9EV4 - chain A; structure by X-ray diffraction, 1.47 A resolution.

Chain A:
Name: Thiamine pyrophosphate-requiring enzymes [acetolactate synthase, pyruvate dehydrogenase (Cytochrome), glyoxylate carboligase, phosphonopyruvate decarboxylase]
Organism: Corynebacterium glutamicum
Notes: EC 1.2.5.1
UniProt: Q8NMG5 (Q8NMG5_CORGL); numbering as in UniProt; present here: 1-178, 180-579
Sequence (581 residues; row label = number of the first residue in the row; note: 1 number in that range is skipped by the numbering (no residue carries it; nothing is unmodelled there); numbers below 1 keep their minus sign (Gly-1 is residue -1)):
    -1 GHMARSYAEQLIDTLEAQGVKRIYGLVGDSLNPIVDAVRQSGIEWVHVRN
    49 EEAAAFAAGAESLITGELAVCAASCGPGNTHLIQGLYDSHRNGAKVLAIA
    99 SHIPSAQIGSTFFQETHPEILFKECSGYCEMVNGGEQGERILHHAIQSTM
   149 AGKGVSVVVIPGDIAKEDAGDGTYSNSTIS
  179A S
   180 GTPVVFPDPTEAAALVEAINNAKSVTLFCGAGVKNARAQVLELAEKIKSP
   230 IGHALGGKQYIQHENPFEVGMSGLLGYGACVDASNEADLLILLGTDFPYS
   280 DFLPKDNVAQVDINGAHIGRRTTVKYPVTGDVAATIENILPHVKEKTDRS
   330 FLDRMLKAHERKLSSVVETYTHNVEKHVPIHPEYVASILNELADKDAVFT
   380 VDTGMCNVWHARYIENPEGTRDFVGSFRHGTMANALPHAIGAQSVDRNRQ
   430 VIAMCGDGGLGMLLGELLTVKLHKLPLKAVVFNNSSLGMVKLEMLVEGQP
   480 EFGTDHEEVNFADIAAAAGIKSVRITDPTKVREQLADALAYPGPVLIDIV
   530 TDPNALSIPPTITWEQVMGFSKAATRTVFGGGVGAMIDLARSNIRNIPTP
Unresolved in the structure: -1 to 2, 465-486, 578-579
Differences from the reference sequence: expression tag (-1 to 0); variant Arg3 (His in Q8NMG5), Gly40 (Asp in Q8NMG5), Lys453 (Gln in Q8NMG5), Asp492 (Glu in Q8NMG5), Thr508 (Lys in Q8NMG5), Asp516 (Glu in Q8NMG5)
Small-molecule neighbours: FAD (flavin-adenine dinucleotide): Phe111, Gly209, Ala210, Gly211, Ala233, Leu234, Gly235, Gly236, Met250, Ser251, Gly252, Leu253, Leu254, Gly255, Gly273, Thr274, Asp275, Phe276, Pro277, Tyr278, Val290, Asp291, Ile292, Asn293, His296, Gly309, Asp310, Val311, Thr382, Gly383, Asn386, Ser405, Phe406, Arg407, Gly409

Summary:
Bound to chain A: flavin-adenine dinucleotide.
Chain A is Thiamine pyrophosphate-requiring enzymes [acetolactate synthase, pyruvate dehydrogenase
(Cytochrome), glyoxylate carboligase, phosphonopyruvate decarboxylase] (Corynebacterium glutamicum); the
structure, Pyruvate:quinone oxidoreductase (PQO) from Corynebacterium glutamicum CS176, was determined by
X-ray diffraction (same publication as 9EV3, 9EV5 and 9EV6).
